8W22 - chains A and B of the 3 polymer chains in the assembly; structure by electron microscopy, 4.00 A resolution.

== Chain A ==
Protein: Intein C-terminal splicing domain-containing protein
Source organism: Streptomyces coelicolor A3(2)
UniProt: Q9ACV2 (Q9ACV2_STRCO); residues 33-1368 here correspond to UniProt positions 1-1336 (UniProt number = residue number - 32)
Sequence (1368 residues; each row starts with the number of its first residue):
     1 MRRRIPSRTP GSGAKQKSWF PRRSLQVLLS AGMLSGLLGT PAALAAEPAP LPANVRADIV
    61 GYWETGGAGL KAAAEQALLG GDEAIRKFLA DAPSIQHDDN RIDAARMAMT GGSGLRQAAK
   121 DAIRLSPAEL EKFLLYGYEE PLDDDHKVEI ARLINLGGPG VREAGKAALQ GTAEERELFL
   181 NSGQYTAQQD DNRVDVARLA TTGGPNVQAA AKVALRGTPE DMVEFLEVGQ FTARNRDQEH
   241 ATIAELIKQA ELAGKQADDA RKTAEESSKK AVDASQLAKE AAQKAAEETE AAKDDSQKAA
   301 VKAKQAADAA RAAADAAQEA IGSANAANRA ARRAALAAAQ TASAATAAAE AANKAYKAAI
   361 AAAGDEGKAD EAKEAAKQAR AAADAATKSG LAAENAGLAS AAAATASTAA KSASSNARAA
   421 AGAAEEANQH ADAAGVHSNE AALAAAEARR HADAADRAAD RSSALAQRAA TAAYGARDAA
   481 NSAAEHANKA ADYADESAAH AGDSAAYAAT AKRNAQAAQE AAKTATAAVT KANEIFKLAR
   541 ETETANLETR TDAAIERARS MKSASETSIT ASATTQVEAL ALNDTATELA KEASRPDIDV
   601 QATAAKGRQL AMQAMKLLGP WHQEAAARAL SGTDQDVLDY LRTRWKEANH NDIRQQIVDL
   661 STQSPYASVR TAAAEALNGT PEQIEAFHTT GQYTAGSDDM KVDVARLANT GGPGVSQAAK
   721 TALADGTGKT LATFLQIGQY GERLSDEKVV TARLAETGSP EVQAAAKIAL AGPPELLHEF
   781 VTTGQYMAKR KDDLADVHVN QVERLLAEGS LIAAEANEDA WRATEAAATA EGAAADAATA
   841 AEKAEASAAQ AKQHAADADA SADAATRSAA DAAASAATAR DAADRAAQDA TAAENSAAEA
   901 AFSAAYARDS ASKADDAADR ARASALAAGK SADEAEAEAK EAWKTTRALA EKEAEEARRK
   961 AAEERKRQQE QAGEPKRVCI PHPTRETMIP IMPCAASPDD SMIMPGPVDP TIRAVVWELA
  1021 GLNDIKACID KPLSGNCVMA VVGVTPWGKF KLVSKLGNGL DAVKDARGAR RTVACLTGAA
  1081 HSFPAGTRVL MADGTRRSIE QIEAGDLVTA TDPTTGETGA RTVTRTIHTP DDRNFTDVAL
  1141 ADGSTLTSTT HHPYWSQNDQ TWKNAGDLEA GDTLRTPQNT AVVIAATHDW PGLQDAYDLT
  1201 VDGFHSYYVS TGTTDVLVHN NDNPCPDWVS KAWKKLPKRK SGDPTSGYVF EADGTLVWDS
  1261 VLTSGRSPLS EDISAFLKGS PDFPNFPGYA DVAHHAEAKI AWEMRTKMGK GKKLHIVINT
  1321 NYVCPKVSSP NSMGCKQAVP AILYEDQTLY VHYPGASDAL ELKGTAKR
Disordered / not traced: 1-98, 198-1368
Sequence notes: initiating methionine (1); expression tag (2-32)

== Chain B ==
Protein: Secreted protein
Source organism: Streptomyces coelicolor A3(2)
UniProt: Q9ACV3 (Q9ACV3_STRCO); residues 1-166 here = UniProt positions 1-166
Sequence (166 residues; row label = number of the first residue in the row):
     1 MANTSRTRQA LMAIAVSVLA AGVTTLGVAH ADNGDAVAAA AEMPQAVEDF SYPGAAKIQA
    61 ETGAILKRGN GHMLMTSCDG SEDIQVMSRT GQKDFCFNVM AKPAYLTLEV PQAYGIWTSA
   121 DPVKTTIKDT DGTATVINAP ANDFTGYGEA GSTGEPTTLI ELRVAG
Disordered / not traced: 1-41
Cystine bridges: Cys78-Cys96

== Interface between chain A and chain B ==
Pairs across the interface - 19 pairs, chain A then chain B:
  Ser113(A) with Arg89(B)
  Gly114(A) with Arg89(B)
  Asp143(A) with Tyr114(B)
  Asp144(A) with Arg89(B), hydrogen bond (backbone-side chain)
  Asp145(A) with Arg89(B), salt bridge
  Lys147(A) with Tyr114(B)
  Val148(A) with Arg89(B); Tyr114(B), hydrophobic; Glu149(B); Ala150(B)
  Ala151(A) with Phe144(B), hydrophobic; Ala150(B), hydrophobic
  Arg152(A) with Glu149(B), hydrogen bond (side chain-backbone); Ala150(B)
  Arg162(A) with Asp143(B), salt bridge
  Lys166(A) with Trp117(B)
  Leu169(A) with Trp117(B), hydrophobic; Phe144(B), hydrophobic
  Gln170(A) with Trp117(B)
Also at the interface, not in a pair above, chain A (15 interface residues in all): Ile154, Asn155
Also at the interface, not in a pair above, chain B (11 interface residues in all): Met87, Gly146, Gly151, Gly154

== Overview ==
15 residues of chain A and 11 residues of chain B are in contact, with 2 hydrogen bonds and 2 salt bridges.
Polar pairs include Asp145(A)-Arg89(B), Arg162(A)-Asp143(B) and Asp144(A)-Arg89(B).
Here chain A is Intein C-terminal splicing domain-containing protein and chain B is Secreted protein, both
from Streptomyces coelicolor A3(2). Entry 8W22 (Umb1 umbrella toxin particle (local refinement of UmbB1 bound
ALF of UmbC1 and UmbA1)) was determined by electron microscopy together with 8W20 from the same study.
